Entry 5GT0 (X-ray diffraction, 2.82 A resolution); this record covers chains B and J of the 10 polymer chains in the assembly.

Chain B:
Name: Histone H4
Organism: Homo sapiens
UniProt: P62805 (H4_HUMAN); residues 1-102 here correspond to UniProt positions 2-103 (UniProt number = residue number + 1)
Amino-acid sequence (102 residues; each row starts with the number of its first residue):
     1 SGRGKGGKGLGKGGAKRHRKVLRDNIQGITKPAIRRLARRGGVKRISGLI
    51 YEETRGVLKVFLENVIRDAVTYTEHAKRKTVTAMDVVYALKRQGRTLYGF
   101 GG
Not modelled in the structure: 1-23
Swiss-Prot annotation at these positions:
  - DNA-binding region: Lys16 to Lys20
  - modified residue: Ser1 (N-acetylserine), Arg3 (Asymmetric dimethylarginine), Lys5 (N6-(2-hydroxyisobutyryl)lysine), Lys8 (N6-(2-hydroxyisobutyryl)lysine), Lys12 (N6-(2-hydroxyisobutyryl)lysine), Lys16 (N6-(2-hydroxyisobutyryl)lysine), Lys20 (N6,N6,N6-trimethyllysine), Lys31 (N6-(2-hydroxyisobutyryl)lysine), Lys44 (N6-(2-hydroxyisobutyryl)lysine), Ser47 (Phosphoserine), Tyr51 (Phosphotyrosine), Lys59 (N6-(2-hydroxyisobutyryl)lysine), Lys77 (N6-(2-hydroxyisobutyryl)lysine), Lys79 (N6-(2-hydroxyisobutyryl)lysine), Thr80 (Phosphothreonine), Tyr88 (Phosphotyrosine), Lys91 (N6-(2-hydroxyisobutyryl)lysine)
  - cross-link (Glycyl lysine isopeptide (Lys-Gly)): Lys12 (interchain with G-Cter in SUMO2), Lys20 (interchain with G-Cter in SUMO2), Lys31 (interchain with G-Cter in SUMO2), Lys59 (interchain with G-Cter in SUMO2), Lys79 (interchain with G-Cter in SUMO2), Lys91 (interchain with G-Cter in SUMO2)

Chain J:
Molecule: 146-nt DNA strand
Organism: Homo sapiens
Sequence (146 nucleotides; row label = number of the first residue in the row):
   147 ATCAATATCCACCTGCAGATTCTACCAAAAGTGTATTTGGAAACTGCTCC
   197 ATCAAAAGGCATGTTCAGCTGAATTCAGCTGAACATGCCTTTTGATGGAG
   247 CAGTTTCCAAATACACTTTTGGTAGAATCTGCAGGTGGATATTGAT
Ion coordination: Mn2+ site 1 near DT183 (its only coordinating residue here); Mn2+ site 2 near DG185 (its only coordinating residue here); Mn2+ site 3 near DG267 (its only coordinating residue here)

How chain B and chain J interact:
Residue-residue contacts - 11 pairs, chain B then chain J:
  Arg35(B) with DA228(J), salt bridge to the phosphate
  Arg45(B) with DG227(J), hydrogen bond to the sugar; DA228(J), phosphate contact
  Ile46(B) with DG227(J), sugar contact; DA228(J), hydrogen bond to the phosphate
  Ser47(B) with DG227(J), hydrogen bond to the phosphate
  Gly48(B) with DG227(J), hydrogen bond to the phosphate
  Arg78(B) with DA248(J), phosphate contact
  Lys79(B) with DC247(J), phosphate contact; DA248(J), hydrogen bond to the phosphate
  Thr80(B) with DA248(J), hydrogen bond to the phosphate
Also at the interface, not in a pair above, chain B (11 interface residues in all): Arg39, Lys44, Tyr51
Also at the interface, not in a pair above, chain J (7 interface residues in all): DT226, DA229, DG249

In short:
11 residues of chain B and 7 residues of chain J are in contact; the contacts include 6 hydrogen bonds and 1
salt bridge. Polar contacts include Arg45(B)-DG227(J), Ile46(B)-DA228(J) and Ser47(B)-DG227(J). Curated
annotation (UniProt) lists a DNA-binding region on chain B.
Chain B is Histone H4 and chain J is a 146-nt DNA strand, both from Homo sapiens; the structure, Crystal
structure of nucleosome complex with human testis-specific histone variants, Th2a, was determined by X-ray
diffraction, deposited together with 5GSU and 5GT3.
